8ID6 - chains A and B of the 5 polymer chains in the assembly; structure by electron microscopy, 2.80 A resolution.

== Chain A ==
Molecule: Guanine nucleotide-binding protein G(i) subunit alpha-1
Source organism: Homo sapiens
UniProt: P63096 (GNAI1_HUMAN); residue numbers follow UniProt; this construct covers 1-354
Chain sequence (354 residues; each row starts with the number of its first residue):
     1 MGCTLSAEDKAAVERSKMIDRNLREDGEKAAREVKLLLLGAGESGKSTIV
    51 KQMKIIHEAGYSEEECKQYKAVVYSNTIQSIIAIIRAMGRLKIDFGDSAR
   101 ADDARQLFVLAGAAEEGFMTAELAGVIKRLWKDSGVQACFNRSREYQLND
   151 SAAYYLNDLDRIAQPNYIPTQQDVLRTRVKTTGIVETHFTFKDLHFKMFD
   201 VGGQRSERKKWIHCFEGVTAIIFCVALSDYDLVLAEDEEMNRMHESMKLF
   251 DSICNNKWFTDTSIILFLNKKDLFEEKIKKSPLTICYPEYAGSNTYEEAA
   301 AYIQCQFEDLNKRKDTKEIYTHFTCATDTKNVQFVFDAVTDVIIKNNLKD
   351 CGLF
Disordered / not traced: 1, 54-181
Swiss-Prot annotation at these positions:
  - region: Lys35 to Thr48 (G1 motif), Asp173 to Thr181 (G2 motif), Phe196 to Arg205 (G3 motif), Ile265 to Asp272 (G4 motif), Thr324 to Thr329 (G5 motif)
  - binding site (GTP): Glu43 to Thr48, Ser151, Leu175 to Thr181, Asp200 to Gln204, Asn269 to Asp272, Ala326
  - binding site (Mg(2+)): Ser47, Thr181
  - modified residue: Arg178 (ADP-ribosylarginine), Gln204 (Deamidated glutamine), Cys351 (ADP-ribosylcysteine)
  - lipidation: Gly2 (N-myristoyl glycine), Cys3 (S-palmitoyl cysteine)
  - natural variant: Gly40 (G40C: In NEDHISB; G40R: In NEDHISB), Gly45 (G45D: In NEDHISB), Thr48 (T48I: In NEDHISB; T48K: In NEDHISB), Gln52 (Q52P: In NEDHISB), Ser75 (deletion: In NEDHISB; uncertain significance), Gln172 (deletion: In NEDHISB), Asp173 (D173V: In NEDHISB), Glu186 to Phe189 (deletion: In NEDHISB; uncertain significance), Cys224 (C224Y: In NEDHISB), Lys270 (K270N: In NEDHISB; K270R: In NEDHISB), Asp272 (D272G: In NEDHISB), Ala326 (A326P: In NEDHISB), 1 further natural variant entry in UniProt
  - mutagenesis: Gly42 (G42R: Abolishes switch to an activated conformation and dissociation from beta and gamma subunits upon GTP binding. Abolishes interaction with RGS family members), Glu116 (E116L: Enhances interaction (inactive GDP-bound) with RGS14), Gln147 (Q147L: Enhances interaction (inactive GDP-bound) with RGS14), Glu245 (E245L: Enhances interaction (inactive GDP-bound) with RGS14)

== Chain B ==
Molecule: Guanine nucleotide-binding protein G(I)/G(S)/G(T) subunit beta-1
Source organism: Homo sapiens
UniProt: P62873 (GBB1_HUMAN); residues 2-340 here = UniProt positions 2-340
Chain sequence (339 residues; numbered 2 to 340; the number before each row is that of its first residue):
     2 SELDQLRQEAEQLKNQIRDARKACADATLSQITNNIDPVGRIQMRTRRTL
    52 RGHLAKIYAMHWGTDSRLLVSASQDGKLIIWDSYTTNKVHAIPLRSSWVM
   102 TCAYAPSGNYVACGGLDNICSIYNLKTREGNVRVSRELAGHTGYLSCCRF
   152 LDDNQIVTSSGDTTCALWDIETGQQTTTFTGHTGDVMSLSLAPDTRLFVS
   202 GACDASAKLWDVREGMCRQTFTGHESDINAICFFPNGNAFATGSDDATCR
   252 LFDLRADQELMTYSHDNIICGITSVSFSKSGRLLLAGYDDFNCNVWDALK
   302 ADRAGVLAGHDNRVSCLGVTDDGMAVATGSWDSFLKIWN
Disordered / not traced: 2
Swiss-Prot annotation at these positions:
  - modified residue: Ser2 (N-acetylserine), His266 (Phosphohistidine)
  - natural variant: Leu30 (L30F: In MRD42; uncertain significance), Arg52 (R52G: In MRD42), Gly64 (G64V: In MRD42), Asp76 (D76E: In MRD42; D76G: In MRD42), Gly77 (G77S: In MRD42), Lys78 (K78R: In MRD42), Ile80 (I80N: In MRD42; I80T: In MRD42), His91 (H91R: In MRD42; uncertain significance), Ala92 (A92T: In MRD42), Pro94 (P94S: In MRD42), Leu95 (L95P: In MRD42), Arg96 (R96L: In MRD42), 5 further natural variant entries in UniProt

== How chain A and chain B interact ==
Residue-residue contacts (45; chain A residue first):
  Val13(A) with Asn88(B)
  Arg15(A) with Val90(B), hydrogen bond (side chain-backbone); His91(B)
  Ser16(A) with Asn88(B); Lys89(B), hydrogen bond (side chain-backbone)
  Ile19(A) with Lys89(B); Val90(B); Ala92(B), hydrophobic
  Asp20(A) with Lys89(B), salt bridge
  Leu23(A) with Leu55(B); Lys78(B); Lys89(B)
  Gly27(A) with Leu55(B)
  Thr182(A) with Asn119(B)
  Gly183(A) with Leu117(B); Asn119(B)
  Ile184(A) with Trp99(B); Leu117(B), hydrogen bond (backbone-backbone)
  Phe199(A) with Trp99(B)
  Gln204(A) with Leu117(B), hydrogen bond (side chain-backbone); Asn119(B); Tyr145(B)
  Ser206(A) with Tyr145(B); Gly162(B); Asp186(B)
  Glu207(A) with Asp186(B), hydrogen bond (backbone-side chain)
  Lys209(A) with Asp228(B), salt bridge
  Lys210(A) with Tyr145(B); Met188(B); Cys204(B); Asp228(B), salt bridge; Asn230(B), hydrogen bond; Asp246(B), salt bridge
  Trp211(A) with Leu117(B), hydrophobic; Tyr145(B)
  His213(A) with Lys57(B), hydrogen bond (backbone-side chain); Tyr59(B), hydrogen bond; Trp332(B)
  Cys214(A) with Tyr59(B); Trp99(B)
  Phe215(A) with Trp99(B), hydrophobic; Leu117(B), hydrophobic
  Glu216(A) with Lys57(B), salt bridge
  Trp258(A) with Arg314(B); Trp332(B), hydrophobic
Other interface residues (no listed pair), chain A (24 interface residues in all): Ala12, Asp26
Other interface residues (no listed pair), chain B (26 interface residues in all): Gly53, Gln75, Ile80, Met101

== Summary ==
24 residues of chain A face 26 of chain B across their interface; the contacts include 8 hydrogen bonds and 5
salt bridges. Among the polar pairs are Asp20(A)-Lys89(B), Lys209(A)-Asp228(B) and Lys210(A)-Asp228(B).
Chain A is Guanine nucleotide-binding protein G(i) subunit alpha-1 and chain B is Guanine nucleotide-binding
protein G(I)/G(S)/G(T) subunit beta-1, both from Homo sapiens; the structure, Cryo-EM structure of the oleic
acid bound GPR120-Gi complex, was determined by electron microscopy (same publication as 8ID3, 8ID4, 8ID8,
8ID9 and 8G59).
